6IP1 - chains G and H of the 8 polymer chains in the assembly; structure by electron microscopy, 3.90 A resolution.

Chain G (and H):
Molecule: Alpha-soluble NSF attachment protein
Source organism: Bos taurus
Notes: chain H of this document is another copy of the same molecule, construct and numbering; everything in this record applies to it too
UniProt: A5D7S0 (A5D7S0_BOVIN); numbering as in UniProt (aligned over 1-295)
Amino-acid sequence (309 residues; row label = number of the first residue in the row; numbers below 1 keep their minus sign (Gly-13 is residue -13)):
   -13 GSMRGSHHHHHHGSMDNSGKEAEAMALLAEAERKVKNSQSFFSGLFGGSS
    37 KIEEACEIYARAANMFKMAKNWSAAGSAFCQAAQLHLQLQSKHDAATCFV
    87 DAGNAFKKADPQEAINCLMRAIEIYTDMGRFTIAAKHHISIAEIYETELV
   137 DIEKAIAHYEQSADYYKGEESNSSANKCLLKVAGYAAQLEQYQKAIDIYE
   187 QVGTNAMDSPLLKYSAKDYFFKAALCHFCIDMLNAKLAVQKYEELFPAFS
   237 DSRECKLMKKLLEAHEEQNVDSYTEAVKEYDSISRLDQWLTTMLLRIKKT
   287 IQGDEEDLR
Disordered / not traced: -13 to 3
Sequence notes: expression tag (-13 to 0)
From the paper describing this entry:
  - mutagenesis - R116A, L197A: decreased catalytic activity on SNARE complex disassembly

How chain G and chain H interact:
Contacting residue pairs - 17 pairs, chain G then chain H:
  Lys78(G) - Arg47(H)
  Thr112(G) - Asn50(H)  hydrogen bond (backbone-side chain)
  Thr112(G) - Met54(H)
  Asp113(G) - Arg47(H)  salt bridge
  Asp113(G) - Asn50(H)
  Met114(G) - Asn50(H)
  Gly115(G) - Asn50(H)
  Phe117(G) - Asn50(H)
  Phe117(G) - Lys53(H)
  Phe117(G) - Met54(H)  hydrophobic
  Tyr151(G) - Met54(H)
  Lys153(G) - Lys94(H)  hydrogen bond (backbone-side chain)
  Glu156(G) - Asn90(H)
  Glu156(G) - Lys93(H)  salt bridge
  Glu156(G) - Glu129(H)
  Ala234(G) - Arg271(H)
  Asp237(G) - Arg271(H)
Other interface residues (no listed pair), chain G (13 interface residues in all): Gly154, Glu155
Other interface residues (no listed pair), chain H (11 interface residues in all): Met51, Trp58

Summary:
The interface between chain G and chain H involves 13 residues on one side and 11 on the other; the contacts
include 2 hydrogen bonds and 2 salt bridges. Polar pairs include Asp113(G)-Arg47(H), Glu156(G)-Lys93(H) and
Thr112(G)-Asn50(H). The paper reports that R116A and L197A of chain G reduce catalytic activity on SNARE
complex disassembly.
Chain G and chain H are both Alpha-soluble NSF attachment protein (Bos taurus); the structure,
alpha-SNAP-SNARE subcomplex in the whole 20S complex, was determined by electron microscopy, deposited
together with 6IP2.
